PDB entry 8DT4 | X-ray diffraction, 2.80 A resolution | chains A and B

# Chain A (and B)
Molecule: Acetylcholinesterase
Organism: Homo sapiens
Notes: EC 3.1.1.7; chain B of this document is another copy of the same molecule, construct and numbering; everything in this record applies to it too
UniProtKB: P22303 (ACES_HUMAN); residues 1-547 here correspond to UniProt positions 32-578 (UniProt number = residue number + 31)
Chain sequence (550 residues; numbered -2 to 547; the number before each row is that of its first residue; numbers below 1 keep their minus sign (Gly-2 is residue -2)):
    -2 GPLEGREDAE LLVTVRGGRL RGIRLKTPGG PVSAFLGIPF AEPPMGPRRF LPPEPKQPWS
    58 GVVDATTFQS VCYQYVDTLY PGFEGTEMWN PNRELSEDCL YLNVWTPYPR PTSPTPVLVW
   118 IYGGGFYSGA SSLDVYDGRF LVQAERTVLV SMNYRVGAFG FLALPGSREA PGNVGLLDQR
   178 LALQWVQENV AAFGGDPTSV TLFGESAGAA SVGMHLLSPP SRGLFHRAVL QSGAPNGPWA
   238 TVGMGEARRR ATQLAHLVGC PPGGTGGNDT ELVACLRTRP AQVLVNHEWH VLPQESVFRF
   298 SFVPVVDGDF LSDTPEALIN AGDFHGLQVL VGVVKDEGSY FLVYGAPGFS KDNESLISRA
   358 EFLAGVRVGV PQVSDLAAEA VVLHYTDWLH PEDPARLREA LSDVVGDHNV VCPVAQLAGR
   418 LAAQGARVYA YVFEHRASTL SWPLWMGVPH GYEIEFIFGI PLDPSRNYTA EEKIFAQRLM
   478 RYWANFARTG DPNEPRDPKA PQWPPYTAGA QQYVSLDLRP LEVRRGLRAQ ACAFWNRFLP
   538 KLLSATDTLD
Not modelled in the structure: -2 to 3, 544-547
Sequence notes: expression tag (-2 to 0)
Curated features (UniProtKB/Swiss-Prot):
  - active site: Ser203 (Acyl-ester intermediate), Glu334 (Charge relay system), His447 (Charge relay system)
  - binding site (galanthamine): Trp86, Glu202, Ser203, Tyr337
  - binding site (huperzine A): Trp86, Tyr133, Tyr337
  - binding site (huprine W): Gly122, Ser203, Trp439, His447
  - glycosylation (N-linked (GlcNAc...) asparagine): Asn265, Asn350, Asn464
Disulfides: Cys69-Cys96, Cys257-Cys272, Cys409-Cys529
Small-molecule neighbours:
  - 3VI (1,1'-methylenebis{4-[(E)-(hydroxyimino)methyl]pyridin-1-ium}): Tyr72, Tyr124, Trp286, Ser293, Phe297, Phe338, Tyr341
  - diethyl phosphonate (DEP): Gly120, Gly121, Gly122, Tyr124, Ser203, Ala204, Ser229, Trp236, Phe295, Phe297, Phe338, Val407, His447
Reported in the primary citation:
  - binding site for diethyl phosphonate: Gly121, Gly122, Ser203, His447
  - binding site for 3VI: Tyr124, Trp286
  - conformationally variable residues (loop rearrangement): His287 to Gln291, Glu292 to Phe299

# How chain A and chain B interact
Contacting residue pairs (29):
  Thr75(A) - Thr75(B)
  Tyr77(A) - Asn283(B)
  Tyr77(A) - His284(B)
  Pro78(A) - Gln279(B)
  Pro78(A) - Asn283(B)
  His253(A) - Asn350(B)  hydrogen bond (backbone-side chain)
  Leu254(A) - Ser347(B)  hydrogen bond (backbone-side chain)
  Leu254(A) - Asp349(B)
  Leu254(A) - Asn350(B)  hydrogen bond (backbone-side chain)
  Val255(A) - Asp349(B)
  Gly256(A) - Asp349(B)  hydrogen bond (backbone-backbone)
  Gly256(A) - Asn350(B)
  Gln279(A) - Pro78(B)
  Val280(A) - Asp349(B)
  Asn283(A) - Tyr77(B)
  Asn283(A) - Pro78(B)
  His284(A) - Tyr77(B)
  His284(A) - Ser347(B)
  His284(A) - Asp349(B)  salt bridge
  Ser347(A) - Leu254(B)  hydrogen bond (side chain-backbone)
  Ser347(A) - His284(B)
  Asp349(A) - Leu254(B)
  Asp349(A) - Val255(B)
  Asp349(A) - Gly256(B)
  Asp349(A) - Val280(B)
  Asp349(A) - His284(B)  salt bridge
  Asn350(A) - His253(B)  hydrogen bond (side chain-backbone)
  Asn350(A) - Leu254(B)  hydrogen bond (side chain-backbone)
  Asn350(A) - Gly256(B)

# In short
The chain A/chain B interface involves 14 residues from each chain; the contacts include 7 hydrogen bonds and
2 salt bridges. Among the polar pairs are His284(A)-Asp349(B), His253(A)-Asn350(B) and Leu254(A)-Ser347(B).
The paper reports a binding site for diethyl phosphonate at Gly121(A), Gly122(A) and Ser203(A) among others; a
binding site for 3VI at Tyr124(A) and Trp286(A).
Both chains are Acetylcholinesterase (Homo sapiens). Entry 8DT4 (X-ray structure of human acetylcholinesterase
ternary complex with paraoxon and oxime MMB4 (POX-hAChE-MMB4)) was determined by X-ray diffraction (same
publication as 8DT2, 8DT5 and 8DT7).
